8TX3 - chains E and J of the 12 polymer chains in the assembly; structure by electron microscopy, 2.99 A resolution.

# Chain E
Protein: Fab 3864-6 Heavy Chain
Organism: Homo sapiens
Notes: antibody fragment or engineered binder
Sequence (230 residues; numbered 1 to 224 plus 6 insertion-coded residues; the number before each row is that of its first residue; a row labelled like 82A-82C holds insertion residues (82A, then the next letters in order)):
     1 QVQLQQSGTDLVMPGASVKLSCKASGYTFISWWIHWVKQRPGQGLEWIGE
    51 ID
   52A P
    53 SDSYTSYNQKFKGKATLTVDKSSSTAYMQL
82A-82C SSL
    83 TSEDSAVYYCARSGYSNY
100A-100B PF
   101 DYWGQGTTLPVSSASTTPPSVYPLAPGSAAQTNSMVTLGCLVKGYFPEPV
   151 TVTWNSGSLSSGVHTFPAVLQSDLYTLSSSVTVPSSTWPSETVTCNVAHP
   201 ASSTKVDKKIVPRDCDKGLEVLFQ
Unresolved in the structure: 114-224
Disulfides: Cys22-Cys92

# Chain J
Protein: Fab 3864-6 Light Chain
Organism: Homo sapiens
Notes: antibody fragment or engineered binder
Sequence (214 residues; each row starts with the number of its first residue):
     1 DIQMTQTTSSLSASLGDRVTISCSASQGISNYLNWYQQKPDGTVKLLIYY
    51 TSSLHSGVPSRFSGSGSGTDYSLTISNLEPEDIATYYCQQSSKLPWTFGG
   101 GTKLEIKRTDAAPTVSIFPPSSEQLTSGGASVVCFLNNFYPKDINVKWKI
   151 DGSERQNGVLNSWTDQDSKDSTYSMSSTLTLTKDEYERHNSYTCEATHKT
   201 STSPIVKSFNRNEC
Unresolved in the structure: 108-214
Disulfides: Cys23-Cys88

# Chain E / chain J interface
Residue-residue contacts (31; chain E residue first):
  Gln39(E) with Gln38(J); Tyr87(J), hydrogen bond
  Leu45(E) with Tyr87(J), hydrophobic; Phe98(J)
  Trp47(E) with Leu94(J), hydrophobic; Pro95(J), hydrophobic; Trp96(J); Phe98(J), hydrophobic
  Glu50(E) with Trp96(J), hydrogen bond
  Asn60(E) with Pro95(J)
  Tyr91(E) with Gln38(J); Gly42(J), hydrogen bond (side chain-backbone); Val44(J), hydrophobic
  Ser98(E) with Trp96(J), hydrogen bond (backbone-side chain)
  Asn99(E) with Tyr50(J), hydrogen bond (backbone-side chain); Ser91(J); Trp96(J)
  Tyr100(E) with Tyr50(J)
  Pro100A(E) with Asn34(J); Tyr36(J); Leu46(J), hydrophobic; Tyr49(J), hydrophobic
  Phe100B(E) with Tyr36(J), hydrogen bond (backbone-side chain); Leu46(J); Gln89(J); Phe98(J), hydrophobic
  Asp101(E) with Leu46(J); His55(J)
  Trp103(E) with Tyr36(J); Val44(J)
  Gln105(E) with Gly42(J)
Also at the interface, not in a pair above, chain E (20 interface residues in all): His35, Val37, Gly44, Glu46, Ser58, Tyr102
Also at the interface, not in a pair above, chain J (17 interface residues in all): Ser92

# Summary
20 residues of chain E and 17 residues of chain J are in contact, with 6 hydrogen bonds. Among the polar pairs
are Gln39(E)-Tyr87(J), Glu50(E)-Trp96(J) and Tyr91(E)-Gly42(J).
Chain E is Fab 3864-6 Heavy Chain and chain J is Fab 3864-6 Light Chain, both from Homo sapiens; the
structure, Fab 3864-6 in complex with influenza HA H3-VIC11, was determined by electron microscopy together
with 9E69, 9EI9 and 8TXU from the same study.
